6TDT - chains H and I of the 3 polymer chains in the assembly; structure by X-ray diffraction, 1.53 A resolution.

== Chain H ==
Name: Prothrombin
Organism: Homo sapiens
Notes: EC 3.4.21.5
UniProtKB: P00734 (THRB_HUMAN); the construct lacks a stretch of the UniProt sequence and is renumbered around it, so the offset changes along the chain: 16-36 = UniProt 364-384; 37-60 = UniProt 386-409; 61-77 = UniProt 419-435; 78-97 = UniProt 437-456; 7 more segments
Amino-acid sequence (259 residues; numbered 16 to 247 plus 30 insertion-coded residues; 3 numbers in that range are skipped by the numbering (no residue carries them; nothing is unmodelled there); the number before each row is that of its first residue; a row labelled like 60A-60I holds insertion residues (60A, then the next letters in order)):
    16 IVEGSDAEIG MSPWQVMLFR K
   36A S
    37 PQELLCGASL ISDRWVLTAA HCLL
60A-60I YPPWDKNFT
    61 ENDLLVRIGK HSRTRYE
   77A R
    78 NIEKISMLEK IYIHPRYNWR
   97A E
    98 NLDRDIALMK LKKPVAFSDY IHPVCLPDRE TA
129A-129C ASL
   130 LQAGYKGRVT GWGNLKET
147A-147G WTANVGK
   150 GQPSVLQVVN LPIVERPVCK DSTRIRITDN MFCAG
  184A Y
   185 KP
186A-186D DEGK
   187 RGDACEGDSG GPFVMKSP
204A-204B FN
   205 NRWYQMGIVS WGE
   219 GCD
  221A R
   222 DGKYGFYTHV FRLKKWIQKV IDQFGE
Not modelled in the structure: 147A-147G, 247
Disulfide bonds: Cys42-Cys58, Cys168-Cys182, Cys191-Cys220
Glycans and other covalent adducts: N-acetylglucosamine (NAG) linked to Asn60G
Metal / ion sites: Na+ site 1: Lys169, Thr172, Phe204A; Na+ site 2: Arg221A, Lys224
Small-molecule neighbours: LXW ((2S)-1-[(2R)-2-azanyl-3,3-diphenyl-propanoyl]-N-(pyridin-4-ylmethyl)pyrrolidine-2-carboxamide): His57, Tyr60A, Trp60D, Glu97A, Asn98, Leu99, Ile174, Ala190, Cys191, Glu192, Ser195, Val213, Ser214, Trp215, Gly216, Glu217, Gly219, Cys220
Swiss-Prot annotation at these positions:
  - region: Ala183 to Val200 (High affinity receptor-binding region which is also known as the TP508 peptide)
  - active site (Charge relay system): His57, Asp102, Ser195
  - glycosylation: Asn60G (N-linked (GlcNAc...) (complex) asparagine)

== Chain I ==
Name: Hirudin variant-2
UniProtKB: P09945 (HIRV2_HIRME); residues 555-565 here correspond to UniProt positions 62-72 (UniProt number = residue number - 493)
Amino-acid sequence (11 residues; each row starts with the number of its first residue):
   555 DFEEIPEEYL Q
Modified positions: Tyr563 (O-sulfo-L-tyrosine; TYS)
Swiss-Prot annotation at these positions:
  - region: Asp555 to Gln565 (Interaction with fibrinogen-binding exosite of thrombin)
  - modified residue: Tyr563 (Sulfotyrosine)

== Chain H / chain I interface ==
Residue-residue contacts (21; chain H residue first):
  Phe34(H) with Phe556(I), hydrophobic
  Gln38(H) with Phe556(I)
  Glu39(H) with Phe556(I)
  Leu40(H) with Phe556(I)
  Leu65(H) with Ile559(I), hydrophobic; Tyr563(I)
  Arg67(H) with Ile559(I)
  Arg73(H) with Asp555(I), salt bridge; Phe556(I)
  Thr74(H) with Asp555(I); Phe556(I); Glu557(I), hydrogen bond (backbone-backbone)
  Arg75(H) with Glu557(I)
  Tyr76(H) with Glu557(I), hydrogen bond (backbone-side chain); Glu558(I); Pro560(I); Tyr563(I)
  Glu80(H) with Tyr563(I)
  Lys81(H) with Tyr563(I)
  Ile82(H) with Ile559(I), hydrophobic; Tyr563(I)
Other interface residues (no listed pair), chain H (16 interface residues in all): Met32, Lys36, Met84
Other interface residues (no listed pair), chain I (9 interface residues in all): Leu564, Gln565

== Overview ==
16 residues of chain H and 9 residues of chain I are in contact, with 2 hydrogen bonds and 1 salt bridge.
Polar contacts include Arg73(H)-Asp555(I), Tyr76(H)-Glu557(I) and Thr74(H)-Glu557(I). Ligands of chain H:
compound LXW. Covalently linked N-acetylglucosamine: at Asn60G(H).
Chain H is Prothrombin (Homo sapiens) and chain I is Hirudin variant-2; the structure, Thrombin in Complex
with a D-DiPhe-Pro-p-pyridine derivative, was determined by X-ray diffraction (same publication as 6HSX, 6T3Q
and 6T4A).
